3GTG - chains A and F of the 13 polymer chains in the assembly; structure by X-ray diffraction, 3.78 A resolution.

# Chain A
Molecule: DNA-directed RNA polymerase II subunit RPB1
From: Saccharomyces cerevisiae
Notes: EC 2.7.7.6; fragment: DNA-directed RNA polymerase II largest subunit
UniProtKB: P04050 (RPB1_YEAST); residues 1-1733 here = UniProt positions 1-1733
Sequence (1733 residues; row label = number of the first residue in the row):
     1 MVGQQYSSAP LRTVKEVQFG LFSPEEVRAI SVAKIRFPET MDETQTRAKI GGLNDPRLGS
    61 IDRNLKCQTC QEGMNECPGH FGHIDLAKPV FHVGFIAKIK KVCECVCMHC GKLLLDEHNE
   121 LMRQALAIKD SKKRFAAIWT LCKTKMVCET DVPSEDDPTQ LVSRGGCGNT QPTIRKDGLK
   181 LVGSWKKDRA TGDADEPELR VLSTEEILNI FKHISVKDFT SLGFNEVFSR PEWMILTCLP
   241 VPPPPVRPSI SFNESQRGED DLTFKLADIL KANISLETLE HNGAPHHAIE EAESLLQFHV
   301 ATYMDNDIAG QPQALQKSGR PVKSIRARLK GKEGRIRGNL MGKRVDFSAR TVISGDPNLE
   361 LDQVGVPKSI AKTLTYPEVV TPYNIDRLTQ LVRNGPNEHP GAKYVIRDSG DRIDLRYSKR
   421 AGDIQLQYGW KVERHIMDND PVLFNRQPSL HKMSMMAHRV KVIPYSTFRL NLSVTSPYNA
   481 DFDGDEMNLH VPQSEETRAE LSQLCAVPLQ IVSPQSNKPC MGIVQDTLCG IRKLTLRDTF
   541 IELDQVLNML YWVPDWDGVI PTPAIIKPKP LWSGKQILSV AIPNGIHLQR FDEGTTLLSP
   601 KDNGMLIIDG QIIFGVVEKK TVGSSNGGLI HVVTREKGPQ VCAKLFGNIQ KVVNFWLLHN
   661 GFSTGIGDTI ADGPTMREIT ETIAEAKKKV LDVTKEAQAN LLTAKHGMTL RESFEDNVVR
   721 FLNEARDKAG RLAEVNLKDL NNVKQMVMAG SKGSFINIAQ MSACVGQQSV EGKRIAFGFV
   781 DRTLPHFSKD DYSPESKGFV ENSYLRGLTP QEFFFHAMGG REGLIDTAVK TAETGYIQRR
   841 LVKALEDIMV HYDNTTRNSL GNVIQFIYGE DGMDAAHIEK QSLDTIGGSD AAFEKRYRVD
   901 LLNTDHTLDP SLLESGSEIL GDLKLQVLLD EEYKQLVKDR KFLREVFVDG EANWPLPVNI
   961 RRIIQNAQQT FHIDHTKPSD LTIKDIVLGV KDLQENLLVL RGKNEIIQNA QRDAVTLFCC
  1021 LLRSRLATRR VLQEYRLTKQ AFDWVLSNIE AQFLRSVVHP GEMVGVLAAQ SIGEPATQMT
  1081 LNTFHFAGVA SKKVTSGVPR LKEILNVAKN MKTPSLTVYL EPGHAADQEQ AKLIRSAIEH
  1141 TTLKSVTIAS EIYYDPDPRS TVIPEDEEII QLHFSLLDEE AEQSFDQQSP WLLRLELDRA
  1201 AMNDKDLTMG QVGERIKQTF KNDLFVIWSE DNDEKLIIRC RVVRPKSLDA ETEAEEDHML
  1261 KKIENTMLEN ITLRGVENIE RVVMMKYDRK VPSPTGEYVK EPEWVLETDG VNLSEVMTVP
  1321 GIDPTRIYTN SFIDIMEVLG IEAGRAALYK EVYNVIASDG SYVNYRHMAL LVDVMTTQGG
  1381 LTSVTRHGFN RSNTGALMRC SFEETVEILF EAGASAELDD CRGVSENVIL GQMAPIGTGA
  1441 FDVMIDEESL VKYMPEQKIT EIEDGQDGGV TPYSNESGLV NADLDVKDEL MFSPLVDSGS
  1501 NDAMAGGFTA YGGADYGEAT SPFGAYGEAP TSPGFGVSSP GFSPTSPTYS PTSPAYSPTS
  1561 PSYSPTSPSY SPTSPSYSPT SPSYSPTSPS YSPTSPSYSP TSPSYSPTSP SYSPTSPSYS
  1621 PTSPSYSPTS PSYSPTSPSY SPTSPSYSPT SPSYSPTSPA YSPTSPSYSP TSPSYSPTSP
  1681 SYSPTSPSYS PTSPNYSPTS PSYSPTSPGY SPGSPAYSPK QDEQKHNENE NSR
Unresolved in the structure: 1-2, 1180-1186, 1452-1733
Disulfide bonds: C110-C167
Ion coordination: Zn2+ site 1: C70, C77, H80; Zn2+ site 2 near C148 (its only coordinating residue here)
Swiss-Prot annotation at these positions:
  - region: P248 to D260 (Lid loop), N306 to K323 (Rudder loop), P810 to E822 (Bridging helix)
  - binding site (Zn(2+)): C67, C70, C77, H80, C107, C110, C148, C167
  - binding site (Mg(2+)): D481, D483, D485
  - modified residue: T1471 (Phosphothreonine)
  - cross-link (Glycyl lysine isopeptide (Lys-Gly)): K695 (interchain with G-Cter in ubiquitin), K1246 (interchain with G-Cter in ubiquitin), K1350 (interchain with G-Cter in ubiquitin)
  - natural variant: S1653 to P1659 (deletion: In strain: A364A)
  - mutagenesis: K1246 (K1246R: Impairs ubiquitination during transcription stress)
Reported in the primary citation:
  - binding site for the 12-nt RNA strand: R446, N479, T827, Q1078, N1082
  - contacts within the chain: S769-H1085, G772-H1085

# Chain F
Molecule: DNA-directed RNA polymerases I, II, and III subunit RPABC2
From: Saccharomyces cerevisiae
Notes: fragment: DNA-directed RNA polymerases I, II, and III 23 kDa polypeptide
UniProtKB: P20435 (RPAB2_YEAST); numbering as in UniProt (aligned over 1-155)
Sequence (155 residues; numbered 1 to 155; the number before each row is that of its first residue):
     1 MSDYEEAFND GNENFEDFDV EHFSDEETYE EKPQFKDGET TDANGKTIVT GGNGPEDFQQ
    61 HEQIRRKTLK EKAIPKDQRA TTPYMTKYER ARILGTRALQ ISMNAPVFVD LEGETDPLRI
   121 AMKELAEKKI PLVIRRYLPD GSFEDWSVEE LIVDL
Unresolved in the structure: 1-70
Swiss-Prot annotation at these positions:
  - region: L111 to L132 (Leucine-zipper)
  - modified residue: S24 (Phosphoserine)

# How chain A and chain F interact
Contacting residue pairs (56):
  V379(A) - S102(F)
  T381(A) - S102(F)
  T381(A) - N104(F)
  Y383(A) - V107(F)
  Y383(A) - T115(F)
  E495(A) - A98(F)
  E495(A) - L99(F)
  E495(A) - L118(F)
  E496(A) - R92(F)  salt bridge
  A499(A) - G95(F)
  S502(A) - L118(F)
  Q503(A) - R90(F)
  Q503(A) - A91(F)
  L504(A) - A91(F)  hydrophobic
  H851(A) - P139(F)
  Y852(A) - T81(F)
  Y852(A) - T86(F)
  Y852(A) - E89(F)  hydrogen bond
  Y852(A) - R136(F)
  Y852(A) - Y137(F)
  Y852(A) - L138(F)
  D853(A) - L138(F)
  D853(A) - P139(F)
  R857(A) - P139(F)
  R1001(A) - A80(F)
  R1001(A) - T81(F)
  R1001(A) - P83(F)
  R1055(A) - D154(F)  salt bridge
  R1055(A) - L155(F)
  H1059(A) - M85(F)
  H1059(A) - T86(F)
  H1059(A) - K87(F)  hydrogen bond (side chain-backbone)
  H1059(A) - L155(F)
  P1060(A) - T86(F)
  E1062(A) - K87(F)  salt bridge
  E1062(A) - Y88(F)  hydrogen bond
  M1433(A) - R92(F)
  G1437(A) - Y88(F)
  T1438(A) - Y88(F)
  T1438(A) - R92(F)
  F1441(A) - Y88(F)
  F1441(A) - E89(F)
  F1441(A) - R92(F)
  F1441(A) - R135(F)
  D1442(A) - V133(F)
  D1442(A) - I134(F)
  D1442(A) - R135(F)  hydrogen bond (backbone-backbone)
  V1443(A) - R92(F)
  V1443(A) - L132(F)  hydrophobic
  V1443(A) - V133(F)
  M1444(A) - L132(F)
  M1444(A) - V133(F)  hydrogen bond (backbone-backbone)
  I1445(A) - P131(F)
  I1445(A) - L132(F)  hydrophobic
  D1446(A) - P131(F)
  D1446(A) - L132(F)  hydrogen bond (side chain-backbone)
Also at the interface, not in a pair above, chain A (38 interface residues in all): V380, P382, R498, D874, L1000, G1002, L1054, G1061, G1439, A1440, S1449
Also at the interface, not in a pair above, chain F (36 interface residues in all): R79, T82, Y84, I93, T96, I101

# In short
38 residues of chain A face 36 of chain F across their interface; the contacts include 6 hydrogen bonds and 3
salt bridges. Polar contacts include E496(A)-R92(F), R1055(A)-D154(F) and E1062(A)-K87(F). From the paper: a
binding site for the 12-nt RNA strand at R446(A), N479(A) and T827(A) among others; contacts within the chain
involving H1085(A), S769(A) and G772(A).
Here chain A is DNA-directed RNA polymerase II subunit RPB1 and chain F is DNA-directed RNA polymerases I, II,
and III subunit RPABC2, both from Saccharomyces cerevisiae. Entry 3GTG (Backtracked RNA polymerase II complex
with 12mer RNA) was determined by X-ray diffraction, deposited together with 3GTJ, 3GTK, 3GTL, 3GTM, 3GTO,
3GTP and 3GTQ.
